PDB entry 9G1Y | X-ray diffraction, 2.70 A resolution | chains A and D of the 4 polymer chains in the assembly

== Chain A ==
Molecule: Endoribonuclease MazF
Organism: Staphylococcus aureus
Notes: EC 3.1.-.-
Reference sequence: Q7A4G9 (MAZF_STAAN); residues 2-120 here = UniProt positions 2-120
Chain sequence (133 residues; row label = number of the first residue in the row; numbers below 1 keep their minus sign (Met-12 is residue -12)):
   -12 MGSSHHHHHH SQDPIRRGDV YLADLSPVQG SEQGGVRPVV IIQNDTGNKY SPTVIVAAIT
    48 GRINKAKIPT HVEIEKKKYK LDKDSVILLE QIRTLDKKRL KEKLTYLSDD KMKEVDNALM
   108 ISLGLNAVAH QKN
Unresolved in the structure: -12 to -1, 115-120
Differences from the reference sequence: initiating methionine (-12); expression tag (-11 to 1)

== Chain D ==
Molecule: Nanobody 3
Organism: Lama glama
Notes: antibody fragment or engineered binder
Chain sequence (138 residues; numbered 2 to 139; the number before each row is that of its first residue):
     2 AQVQLQESGG GLVQPGGSLR LSCAASGFTF DDYAIGWFRQ APGKEREGVS CISSSDGSTY
    62 YADSVKGRFT ISSDNAKNTV YLQMNSLKPE DTAVYYCAAD EYLCTGLAYS DYYPGKYEYD
   122 YWGQGTQVTV SSHHHHHH
Unresolved in the structure: 2, 137-139
Disulfide bonds: Cys24-Cys98, Cys52-Cys105

== Interface between chain A and chain D ==
Residue-residue contacts (12; chain A residue first):
  Asn31(A) - Tyr110(D)  hydrogen bond
  Thr33(A) - Ala109(D)
  Thr33(A) - Tyr110(D)
  Thr33(A) - Tyr113(D)
  Gly34(A) - Tyr110(D)
  Lys36(A) - Ser59(D)
  Lys36(A) - Thr60(D)
  Tyr37(A) - Thr60(D)  hydrogen bond (side chain-backbone)
  Tyr37(A) - Tyr61(D)
  Tyr37(A) - Thr106(D)
  Tyr37(A) - Ala109(D)  hydrophobic
  Ser38(A) - Thr106(D)
Interface residues without a listed pair, chain D (8 interface residues in all): Cys105

== In short ==
The interface between chain A and chain D involves 6 residues on one side and 8 on the other; the contacts
include 2 hydrogen bonds. Polar contacts include Asn31(A)-Tyr110(D) and Tyr37(A)-Thr60(D).
Here chain A is Endoribonuclease MazF (Staphylococcus aureus) and chain D is Nanobody 3 (Lama glama). Entry
9G1Y (Staphycoccus aureus MazF in complex with Nabobody 3) was determined by X-ray diffraction.
